Entry 3HCJ (X-ray diffraction, 1.66 A resolution); this record covers chain A.

[Chain A]
Molecule: Peptide methionine sulfoxide reductase
Source organism: Xanthomonas campestris pv. campestris
Notes: EC 1.8.4.11
UniProt: B0RWG5 (B0RWG5_XANCB); residues 1-154 here = UniProt positions 1-154
Chain sequence (154 residues; row label = number of the first residue in the row):
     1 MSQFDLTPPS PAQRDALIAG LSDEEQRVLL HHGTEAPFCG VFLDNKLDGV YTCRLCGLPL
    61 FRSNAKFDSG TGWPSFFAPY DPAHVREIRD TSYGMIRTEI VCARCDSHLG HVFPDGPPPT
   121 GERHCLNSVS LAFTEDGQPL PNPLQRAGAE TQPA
Unresolved in the structure: 1
Disulfide bonds: Cys39-Cys125

[In short]
Chain A is Peptide methionine sulfoxide reductase (Xanthomonas campestris pv. campestris); the structure,
Structure of MsrB from Xanthomonas campestris (oxidized form), was determined by X-ray diffraction (same
publication as 3HCG, 3HCH and 3HCI).
